Entry 6AF0 (X-ray diffraction, 2.88 A resolution); this record covers chains A and C of the 3 polymer chains in the assembly.

# Chain A
Protein: Ctr9 protein
Organism: Myceliophthora thermophila (strain ATCC 42464 / BCRC 31852 / DSM 1799)
UniProt: G2QC65 (G2QC65_MYCTT); residue numbers follow UniProt; this construct covers 30-967
Amino-acid sequence (939 residues; each row starts with the number of its first residue):
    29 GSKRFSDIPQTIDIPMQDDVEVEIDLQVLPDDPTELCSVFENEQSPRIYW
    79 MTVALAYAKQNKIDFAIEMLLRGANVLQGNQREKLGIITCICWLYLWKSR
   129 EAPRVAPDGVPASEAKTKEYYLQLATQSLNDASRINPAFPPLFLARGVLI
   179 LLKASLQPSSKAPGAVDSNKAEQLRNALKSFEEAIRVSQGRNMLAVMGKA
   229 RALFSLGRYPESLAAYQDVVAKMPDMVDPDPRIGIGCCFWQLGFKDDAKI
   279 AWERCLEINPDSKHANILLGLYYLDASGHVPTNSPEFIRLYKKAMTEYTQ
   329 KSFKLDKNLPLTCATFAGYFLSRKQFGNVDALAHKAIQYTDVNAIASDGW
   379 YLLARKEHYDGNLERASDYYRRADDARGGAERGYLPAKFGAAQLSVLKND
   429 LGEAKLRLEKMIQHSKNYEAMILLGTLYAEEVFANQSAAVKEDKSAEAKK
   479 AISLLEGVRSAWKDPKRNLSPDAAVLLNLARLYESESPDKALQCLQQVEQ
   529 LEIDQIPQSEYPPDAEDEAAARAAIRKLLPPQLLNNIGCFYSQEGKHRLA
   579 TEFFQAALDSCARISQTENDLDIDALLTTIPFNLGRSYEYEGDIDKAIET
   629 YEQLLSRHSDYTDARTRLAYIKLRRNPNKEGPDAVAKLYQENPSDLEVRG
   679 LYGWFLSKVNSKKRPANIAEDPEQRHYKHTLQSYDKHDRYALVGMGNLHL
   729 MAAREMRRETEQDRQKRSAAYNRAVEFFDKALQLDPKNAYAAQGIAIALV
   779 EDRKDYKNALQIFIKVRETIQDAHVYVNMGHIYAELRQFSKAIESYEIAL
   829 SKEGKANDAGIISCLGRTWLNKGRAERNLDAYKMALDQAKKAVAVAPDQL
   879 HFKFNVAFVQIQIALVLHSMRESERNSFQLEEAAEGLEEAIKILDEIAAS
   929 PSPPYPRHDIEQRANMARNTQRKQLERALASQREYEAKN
Not modelled in the structure: 29, 191-194, 534-551, 692-699, 965-967
Differences from the reference sequence: expression tag (29)

# Chain C
Protein: Cdc73 protein
Organism: Myceliophthora thermophila (strain ATCC 42464 / BCRC 31852 / DSM 1799)
UniProt: G2Q3X1 (G2Q3X1_MYCTT); residues 155-227 here = UniProt positions 155-227
Amino-acid sequence (74 residues; row label = number of the first residue in the row):
   154 SAASGRAGRGTLDPRLAQIYSGERRMGDRNTALRGIKPTDFSHVRKLAAP
   204 FVTRKPGAAPSAGVGASATLALNQ
Not modelled in the structure: 154-163, 206-227
Differences from the reference sequence: expression tag (154)

# Interface between chain A and chain C
Contacting residue pairs (60; chain A residue first):
  Arg509(A) - Arg177(C)
  Glu512(A) - Arg177(C)  salt bridge
  Cys567(A) - Met179(C)  hydrophobic
  Gln571(A) - Met179(C)
  Asp600(A) - Arg168(C)  salt bridge
  Asp602(A) - Arg168(C)  salt bridge
  Ala603(A) - Arg168(C)
  Ala603(A) - Ile172(C)  hydrophobic
  Thr606(A) - Ile172(C)
  Thr607(A) - Glu176(C)  hydrogen bond
  His636(A) - Leu169(C)
  His636(A) - Ile172(C)
  Asp638(A) - Leu169(C)
  Tyr639(A) - Tyr173(C)  hydrophobic
  Tyr639(A) - Glu176(C)  hydrogen bond
  Thr640(A) - Tyr173(C)
  Leu674(A) - Arg182(C)
  Glu675(A) - Asp181(C)
  Glu675(A) - Arg182(C)  salt bridge
  Asp716(A) - Arg182(C)  salt bridge
  Asp716(A) - Asn183(C)
  Arg717(A) - Asn183(C)  hydrogen bond (backbone-side chain)
  Arg717(A) - Arg187(C)
  Tyr718(A) - Arg182(C)
  Tyr718(A) - Asn183(C)  hydrogen bond (backbone-side chain)
  Tyr718(A) - Leu186(C)  hydrophobic
  Tyr749(A) - Phe204(C)
  Asn750(A) - Phe204(C)
  Asn750(A) - Val205(C)
  Val753(A) - Ala201(C)  hydrophobic
  Val753(A) - Phe204(C)  hydrophobic
  Leu760(A) - Phe194(C)
  Gln761(A) - Arg198(C)
  Asp763(A) - Arg187(C)  salt bridge
  Pro764(A) - Thr192(C)
  Pro764(A) - Asp193(C)
  Pro764(A) - Phe194(C)  hydrogen bond (backbone-backbone)
  Lys765(A) - Arg187(C)
  Lys765(A) - Pro191(C)
  Lys765(A) - Thr192(C)
  Lys765(A) - Phe194(C)
  Asn766(A) - Leu186(C)
  Asn766(A) - Phe194(C)
  Ala767(A) - Leu186(C)  hydrogen bond (backbone-backbone)
  Ala767(A) - Phe194(C)  hydrophobic
  Tyr768(A) - Leu186(C)
  Ala770(A) - Phe194(C)  hydrophobic
  Ala770(A) - Val197(C)  hydrophobic
  Ile773(A) - Val197(C)  hydrophobic
  Ile773(A) - Ala201(C)  hydrophobic
  Ala776(A) - Phe204(C)
  Asp780(A) - Phe204(C)
  Arg781(A) - Pro203(C)
  Ile790(A) - Val197(C)  hydrophobic
  Glu796(A) - Ile189(C)
  Thr797(A) - Arg187(C)  hydrogen bond (side chain-backbone)
  Thr797(A) - Gly188(C)
  Thr797(A) - Ile189(C)  hydrogen bond (backbone-backbone)
  Thr797(A) - Lys190(C)  hydrogen bond (side chain-backbone)
  Ile798(A) - Gly188(C)
Interface residues without a listed pair, chain A (47 interface residues in all): Phe568, Ser672, Val721, Glu754, Asp757, Leu777, Asn786, Lys793, Val794
Interface residues without a listed pair, chain C (29 interface residues in all): Thr164, Ala185, Ser195, Leu200
Interface features reported in the paper:
  - residue pairs: Glu512(A)-Arg177(C) (salt bridge), Tyr639(A)-Glu176(C) (hydrogen bond), Asn750(A)-Phe204(C), Pro764(A)-Thr192(C) (backbone contact), Thr797(A)-Lys190(C) (hydrogen bond), Ile189(C)-Thr797(A) (hydrogen bond), Phe194(C)-Pro764(A) (backbone contact)
  - interface residues, chain C: Glu176(C), Arg182(C), Asn183(C), Leu186(C), Arg187(C)

# Summary
Chain A and chain C form an interface of 47 and 29 residues respectively; the contacts include 9 hydrogen
bonds and 6 salt bridges. Polar pairs include Glu512(A)-Arg177(C), Asp600(A)-Arg168(C) and
Asp602(A)-Arg168(C). The paper describes a salt bridge between Glu512(A) and Arg177(C); hydrogen bonds between
Tyr639(A) and Glu176(C), Thr797(A) and Lys190(C) and Ile189(C) and Thr797(A); a contact between Asn750(A) and
Phe204(C). The paper reports interface residues Glu176(C), Arg182(C) and Asn183(C) among others.
Chain A is Ctr9 protein and chain C is Cdc73 protein, both from Myceliophthora thermophila (strain ATCC 42464
/ BCRC 31852 / DSM 1799); the structure, Structure of Ctr9, Paf1 and Cdc73 ternary complex from Myceliophthora
thermophila, was determined by X-ray diffraction.
